2V9Q - chain A; structure by X-ray diffraction, 2.50 A resolution.

Chain A:
Molecule: Roundabout homolog 1
From: Homo sapiens
Notes: fragment: ig1-2m, residues 61-266
Reference sequence: Q9Y6N7 (ROBO1_HUMAN); numbering as in UniProt (aligned over 61-266)
Chain sequence (212 residues; numbered 59 to 270; the number before each row is that of its first residue):
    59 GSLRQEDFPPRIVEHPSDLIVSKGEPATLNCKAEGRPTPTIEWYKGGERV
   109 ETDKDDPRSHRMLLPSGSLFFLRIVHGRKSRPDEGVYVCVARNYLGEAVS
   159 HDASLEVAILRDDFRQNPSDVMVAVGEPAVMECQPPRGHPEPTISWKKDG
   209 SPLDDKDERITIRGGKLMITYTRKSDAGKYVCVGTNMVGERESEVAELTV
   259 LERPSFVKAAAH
Unresolved in the structure: 59-60, 269-270
Differences from the reference sequence: engineered mutation Asp160 (Asn in Q9Y6N7)
Swiss-Prot annotation at these positions:
  - natural variant: Pro176 (P176S: In NORS), Cys240 (C240S: In CPHD8; uncertain significance)
Disulfides: Cys89-Cys147, Cys191-Cys240
Reported in the primary citation:
  - contacts within the chain: Glu164-His197 (hydrogen bond)

Summary:
The paper reports contacts within the chain involving Glu164 and His197.
Chain A is Roundabout homolog 1 (Homo sapiens); the structure, First and second Ig domains from human Robo1,
was determined by X-ray diffraction (same publication as 2V9R and 2V9S).
